PDB entry 4QVL | X-ray diffraction, 2.80 A resolution | chains J and X of the 28 polymer chains in the assembly

== Chain J (and X) ==
Protein: Proteasome subunit beta type-4
From: Saccharomyces cerevisiae
Notes: EC 3.4.25.1; chain X of this document is another copy of the same molecule, construct and numbering; everything in this record applies to it too
UniProtKB: P22141 (PSB4_YEAST); residue numbers follow UniProt; this construct covers 1-198
Sequence (198 residues; each row starts with the number of its first residue):
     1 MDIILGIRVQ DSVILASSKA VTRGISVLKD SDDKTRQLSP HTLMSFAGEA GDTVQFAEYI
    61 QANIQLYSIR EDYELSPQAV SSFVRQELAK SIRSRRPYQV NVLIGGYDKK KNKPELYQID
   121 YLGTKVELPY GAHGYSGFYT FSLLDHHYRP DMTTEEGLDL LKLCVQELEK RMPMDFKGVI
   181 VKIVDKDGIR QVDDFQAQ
Not modelled in the structure: 196-198
Curated features (UniProtKB/Swiss-Prot):
  - modified residue: M1 (N-acetylmethionine), S76 (Phosphoserine)

== Chain J / chain X interface ==
Residue-residue contacts (40; chain J residue first):
  T22(J) - P173(X)
  G24(J) - P173(X)
  I25(J) - Y135(X)  hydrophobic
  I25(J) - Y139(X)  hydrogen bond (backbone-side chain)
  I25(J) - R171(X)
  I25(J) - P173(X)
  S26(J) - Y139(X)  hydrogen bond
  S26(J) - R171(X)
  V27(J) - K170(X)
  V27(J) - R171(X)  hydrogen bond (backbone-backbone)
  V27(J) - M172(X)
  V27(J) - P173(X)  hydrophobic
  L28(J) - R171(X)
  D30(J) - K170(X)  salt bridge
  Y135(J) - I25(X)  hydrophobic
  Y139(J) - I25(X)  hydrogen bond (side chain-backbone)
  Y139(J) - S26(X)  hydrogen bond
  E169(J) - D175(X)
  E169(J) - K177(X)  hydrogen bond (backbone-side chain)
  K170(J) - V27(X)
  K170(J) - D30(X)  salt bridge
  K170(J) - K177(X)  hydrogen bond (backbone-side chain)
  R171(J) - I25(X)
  R171(J) - S26(X)
  R171(J) - V27(X)  hydrogen bond (backbone-backbone)
  R171(J) - L28(X)
  M172(J) - V27(X)
  P173(J) - T22(X)
  P173(J) - G24(X)
  P173(J) - I25(X)
  P173(J) - V27(X)  hydrophobic
  P173(J) - M174(X)
  P173(J) - D175(X)  hydrogen bond (backbone-backbone)
  M174(J) - P173(X)
  M174(J) - M174(X)  hydrophobic
  D175(J) - E169(X)
  D175(J) - P173(X)  hydrogen bond (backbone-backbone)
  D175(J) - D175(X)
  K177(J) - E169(X)  hydrogen bond (side chain-backbone)
  K177(J) - K170(X)  hydrogen bond (side chain-backbone)
Interface residues without a listed pair, chain J (18 interface residues in all): F138
Interface residues without a listed pair, chain X (18 interface residues in all): F138

== Summary ==
The chain J/chain X interface involves 18 residues from each chain, with 12 hydrogen bonds and 2 salt bridges.
Among the polar pairs are D30(J)-K170(X), I25(J)-Y139(X) and S26(J)-Y139(X).
Chain J and chain X are both Proteasome subunit beta type-4 (Saccharomyces cerevisiae); the structure, yCP in
complex with bortezomib, was determined by X-ray diffraction, deposited together with 4QUX, 4QUY, 4QV0, 4QV1,
4QV3, 4QV4 and 42 further entries.
